7YEV - chains A and B of the 22 polymer chains in the assembly; structure by electron microscopy, 3.60 A resolution.

[Chain A (and B)]
Molecule: RNA helicase
Organism: Mammalian orthoreovirus 3
Notes: EC 3.6.4.13; chain B of this document is another copy of the same molecule, construct and numbering; everything in this record applies to it too
Reference sequence: C9E874 (C9E874_9REOV); numbering as in UniProt (aligned over 1-1275)
Sequence (1275 residues; each row starts with the number of its first residue):
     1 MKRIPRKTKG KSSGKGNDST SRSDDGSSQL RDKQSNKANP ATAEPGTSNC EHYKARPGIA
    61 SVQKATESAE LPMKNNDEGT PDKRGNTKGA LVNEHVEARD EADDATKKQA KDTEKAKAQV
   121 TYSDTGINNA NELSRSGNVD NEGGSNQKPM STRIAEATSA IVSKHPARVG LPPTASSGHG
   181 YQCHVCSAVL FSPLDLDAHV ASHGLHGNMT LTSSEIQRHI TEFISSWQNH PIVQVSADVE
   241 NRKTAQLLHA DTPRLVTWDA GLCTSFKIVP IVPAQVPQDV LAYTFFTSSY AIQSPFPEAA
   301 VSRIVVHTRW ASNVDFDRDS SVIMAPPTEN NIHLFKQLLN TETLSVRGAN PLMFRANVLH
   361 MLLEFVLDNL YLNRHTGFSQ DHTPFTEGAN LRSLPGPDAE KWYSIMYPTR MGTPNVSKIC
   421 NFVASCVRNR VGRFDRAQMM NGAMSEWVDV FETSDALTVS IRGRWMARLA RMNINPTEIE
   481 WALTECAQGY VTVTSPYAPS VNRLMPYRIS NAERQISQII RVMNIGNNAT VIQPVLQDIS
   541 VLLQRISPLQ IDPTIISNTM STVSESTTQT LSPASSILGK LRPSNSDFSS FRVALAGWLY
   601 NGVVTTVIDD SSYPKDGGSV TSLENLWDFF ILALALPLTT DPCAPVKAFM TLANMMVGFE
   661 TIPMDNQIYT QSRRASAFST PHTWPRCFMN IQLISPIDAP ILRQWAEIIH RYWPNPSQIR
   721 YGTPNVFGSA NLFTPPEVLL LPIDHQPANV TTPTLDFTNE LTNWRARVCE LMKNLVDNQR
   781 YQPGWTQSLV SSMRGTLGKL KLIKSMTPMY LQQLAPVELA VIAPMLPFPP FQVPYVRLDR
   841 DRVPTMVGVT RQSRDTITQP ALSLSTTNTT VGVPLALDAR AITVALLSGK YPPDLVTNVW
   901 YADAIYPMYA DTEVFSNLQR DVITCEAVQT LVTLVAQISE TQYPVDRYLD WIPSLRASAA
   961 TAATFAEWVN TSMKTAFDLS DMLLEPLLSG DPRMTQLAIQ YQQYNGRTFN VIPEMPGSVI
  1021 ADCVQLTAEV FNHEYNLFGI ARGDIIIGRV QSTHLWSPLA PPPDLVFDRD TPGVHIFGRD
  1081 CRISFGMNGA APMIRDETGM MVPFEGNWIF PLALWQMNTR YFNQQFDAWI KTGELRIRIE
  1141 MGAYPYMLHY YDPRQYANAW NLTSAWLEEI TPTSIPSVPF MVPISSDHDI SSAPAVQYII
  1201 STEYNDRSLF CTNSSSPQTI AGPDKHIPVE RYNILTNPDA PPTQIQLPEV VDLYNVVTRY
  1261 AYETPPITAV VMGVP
Unresolved in the structure: 1-146, 1275 (chain B: 1-171, 208-237, 1275)
Metal / ion sites: Zn2+: C183, C186, H199

[Chain A / chain B interface]
Contacting residue pairs (53; chain A residue first):
  K164(A) - H206(B)
  P172(A) - V899(B)  hydrophobic
  P173(A) - D894(B)
  P173(A) - L895(B)  hydrophobic
  P173(A) - W900(B)
  T174(A) - V899(B)
  T174(A) - W900(B)
  T174(A) - D903(B)
  A175(A) - W900(B)
  A175(A) - D903(B)  hydrogen bond (backbone-side chain)
  S176(A) - D903(B)  hydrogen bond
  V189(A) - Q550(B)  hydrogen bond (backbone-side chain)
  L190(A) - Q550(B)
  F191(A) - W900(B)  hydrophobic
  S202(A) - S584(B)
  H203(A) - S586(B)  hydrogen bond
  H206(A) - S584(B)  hydrogen bond
  N208(A) - P173(B)
  S214(A) - S202(B)
  S214(A) - H206(B)
  Q217(A) - H206(B)
  T568(A) - S566(B)
  T568(A) - T567(B)
  T568(A) - T568(B)
  Q569(A) - E565(B)
  T570(A) - V563(B)  hydrogen bond (side chain-backbone)
  T570(A) - S564(B)
  T570(A) - E565(B)  hydrogen bond (backbone-backbone)
  L571(A) - T562(B)
  L571(A) - S564(B)
  S619(A) - K804(B)
  T621(A) - T562(B)
  S622(A) - T562(B)
  V657(A) - F757(B)
  G658(A) - F757(B)
  G658(A) - L802(B)
  Q667(A) - N749(B)  hydrogen bond
  Q667(A) - V750(B)
  I668(A) - V750(B)  hydrophobic
  T670(A) - T754(B)
  S672(A) - T754(B)
  S672(A) - L755(B)
  R673(A) - T752(B)
  P783(A) - S791(B)
  P783(A) - S792(B)
  P783(A) - G795(B)
  G784(A) - S564(B)  hydrogen bond (backbone-side chain)
  G784(A) - S792(B)
  G784(A) - G795(B)
  W785(A) - S564(B)
  T786(A) - S788(B)
  T786(A) - S792(B)
  L789(A) - S564(B)
Also at the interface, not in a pair above, chain A (39 interface residues in all): C186, A188, D197, G617, F659
Also at the interface, not in a pair above, chain B (34 interface residues in all): Q544, K799, P892, V896

[Summary]
39 residues of chain A and 34 residues of chain B are in contact, with 9 hydrogen bonds. Polar contacts
include A175(A)-D903(B), S176(A)-D903(B) and V189(A)-Q550(B). C183(A), C186(A) and H199(A) coordinate Zn2+.
Both chains are RNA helicase (Mammalian orthoreovirus 3). Entry 7YEV (In situ structure of polymerase complex
of mammalian reovirus in the pre-elongation state) was determined by electron microscopy together with 7YED,
7YEZ, 7YF0 and 7YFE from the same study.
